5GU7 - chain C; structure by X-ray diffraction, 2.05 A resolution.

[Chain C]
Name: Endoplasmic reticulum resident protein 44
From: Homo sapiens
UniProt: Q9BS26 (ERP44_HUMAN); residues 1-373 here correspond to UniProt positions 30-402 (UniProt number = residue number + 29)
Amino-acid sequence (396 residues; each row starts with the number of its first residue; numbers below 1 keep their minus sign (Met-22 is residue -22)):
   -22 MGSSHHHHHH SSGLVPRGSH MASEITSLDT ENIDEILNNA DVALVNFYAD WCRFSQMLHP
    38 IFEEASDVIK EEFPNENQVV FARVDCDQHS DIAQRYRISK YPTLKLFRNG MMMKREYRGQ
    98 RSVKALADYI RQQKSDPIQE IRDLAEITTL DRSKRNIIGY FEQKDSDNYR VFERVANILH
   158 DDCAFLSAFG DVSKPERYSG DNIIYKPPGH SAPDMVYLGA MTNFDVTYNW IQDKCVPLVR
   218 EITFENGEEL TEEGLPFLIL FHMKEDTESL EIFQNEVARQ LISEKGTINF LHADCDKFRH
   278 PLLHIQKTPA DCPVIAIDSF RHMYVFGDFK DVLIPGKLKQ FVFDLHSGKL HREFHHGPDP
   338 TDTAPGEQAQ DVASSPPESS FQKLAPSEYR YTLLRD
Not modelled in the structure: -22 to -10, 334-349
Differences from the reference sequence: initiating methionine (-22); expression tag (-21 to 0)
From the paper describing this entry:
  - conformationally variable residues (side-chain flip): Gln110, His157, Arg329, Glu330 to His333
  - contacts within the chain: Gln110-His157 (hydrogen bond), Cys160-Cys212

[In short]
The paper reports conformational variability at Gln110, His157 and Arg329 among others; contacts within the
chain involving Gln110, His157 and Cys160 among others.
Chain C is Endoplasmic reticulum resident protein 44 (Homo sapiens); the structure, Crystal Structure of human
ERp44 form II, was determined by X-ray diffraction, deposited together with 5GU6.
